Entry 6Q2O (electron microscopy, 3.65 A resolution); this record covers chains A and C of the 6 polymer chains in the assembly.

[Chain A]
Protein: Neurturin
Source organism: Homo sapiens
UniProt: Q99748 (NRTN_HUMAN); residues 96-197 here = UniProt positions 96-197
Sequence (102 residues; numbered 96 to 197; the number before each row is that of its first residue):
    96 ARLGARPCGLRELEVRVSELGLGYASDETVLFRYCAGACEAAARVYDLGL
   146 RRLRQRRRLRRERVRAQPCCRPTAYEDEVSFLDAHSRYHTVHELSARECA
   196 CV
Not modelled in the structure: 96-99
Disulfide bonds: Cys103-Cys165, Cys130-Cys194, Cys134-Cys196
Curated features (UniProtKB/Swiss-Prot):
  - binding site (heparan sulfate group): Arg149, Arg158, Arg160, Gln162
  - natural variant: Ala96 (A96S: May contribute to Hirschsprung disease in patients carrying a RET mutation)
  - mutagenesis: Arg158 to Gln162 (Strongly decreased binding to heparan sulfate)
Reported in the primary citation:
  - mutagenesis - R101E/R155E: increased localization to EEA1
  - mutagenesis - R101E/R155E: abolished binding to Proto-oncogene tyrosine-protein kinase receptor Ret

[Chain C]
Protein: GDNF family receptor alpha-2
Source organism: Homo sapiens
UniProt: O00451 (GFRA2_HUMAN); residues 24-362 here = UniProt positions 24-362
Sequence (349 residues; each row starts with the number of its first residue):
    24 SSLQGPELHGWRPPVDCVRANELCAAESNCSSRYRTLRQCLAGRDRNTML
    74 ANKECQAALEVLQESPLYDCRCKRGMKKELQCLQIYWSIHLGLTEGEEFY
   124 EASPYEPVTSRLSDIFRLASIFSGTGADPVVSAKSNHCLDAAKACNLNDN
   174 CKKLRSSYISICNREISPTERCNRRKCHKALRQFFDRVPSEYTYRMLFCS
   224 CQDQACAERRRQTILPSCSYEDKEKPNCLDLRGVCRTDHLCRSRLADFHA
   274 NCRASYQTVTSCPADNYQACLGSYAGMIGFDMTPNYVDSSPTGIVVSPWC
   324 SCRGSGNMEEECEKFLRDFTENPCLRNAIQAFGNGTDVNGTHHHHHHHH
Not modelled in the structure: 24-36, 66-74, 116-120, 132-158, 358-372
Disulfide bonds: Cys40-Cys93, Cys95-Cys105, Cys161-Cys222, Cys168-Cys174, Cys185-Cys200, Cys195-Cys241, Cys224-Cys229, Cys251-Cys323, Cys258-Cys264, Cys275-Cys293, Cys285-Cys347
Differences from the reference sequence: expression tag (363-372)
Curated features (UniProtKB/Swiss-Prot):
  - glycosylation (N-linked (GlcNAc...) asparagine): Asn52, Asn357

[How chain A and chain C interact]
Pairs across the interface (30; chain A residue first):
  Glu109(A) - Leu170(C)
  Glu123(A) - Leu162(C)
  Glu123(A) - Ala165(C)
  Glu123(A) - Asn169(C)  hydrogen bond
  Glu123(A) - Arg178(C)  salt bridge
  Glu123(A) - Arg232(C)  salt bridge
  Thr124(A) - Lys166(C)
  Thr124(A) - Asn169(C)
  Arg128(A) - Asp172(C)  salt bridge
  Glu171(A) - Lys175(C)  salt bridge
  Glu173(A) - Lys175(C)
  Glu173(A) - Ser179(C)  hydrogen bond (backbone-side chain)
  Glu173(A) - Ser183(C)  hydrogen bond
  Val174(A) - Ser179(C)
  Ser175(A) - Asn169(C)
  Ser175(A) - Arg178(C)  hydrogen bond (backbone-side chain)
  Ser175(A) - Ser179(C)  hydrogen bond (backbone-side chain)
  Ser175(A) - Ile182(C)
  Phe176(A) - Arg178(C)
  Leu177(A) - Arg232(C)
  Leu177(A) - Gln235(C)
  Ser181(A) - Glu231(C)
  Arg182(A) - Asn186(C)  hydrogen bond
  Arg182(A) - Arg194(C)
  Tyr183(A) - Ile182(C)  hydrophobic
  Tyr183(A) - Asn186(C)  hydrogen bond (backbone-side chain)
  Tyr183(A) - Gln235(C)  hydrogen bond (side chain-backbone)
  Tyr183(A) - Thr236(C)
  Tyr183(A) - Leu238(C)  hydrophobic
  Thr185(A) - Ser183(C)
Interface residues without a listed pair, chain A (17 interface residues in all): Asp122, Leu126, Asp178
Interface residues without a listed pair, chain C (19 interface residues in all): Ser180

[Overview]
Chain A and chain C form an interface of 17 and 19 residues respectively, with 8 hydrogen bonds and 4 salt
bridges. Among the polar pairs are Glu123(A)-Arg178(C), Glu123(A)-Arg232(C) and Arg128(A)-Asp172(C). The paper
reports that R101E/R155E of chain A increase localization to EEA1; R101E/R155E of chain A abolish binding to
Proto-oncogene tyrosine-protein kinase receptor Ret.
Here chain A is Neurturin and chain C is GDNF family receptor alpha-2, both from Homo sapiens. Entry 6Q2O
(Cryo-EM structure of RET/GFRa2/NRTN extracellular complex. The 3D refinement was applied with C2 symmetry)
was determined by electron microscopy (same publication as 6Q2J, 6Q2N, 6Q2R and 6Q2S).
